6FQ6 - chains A and I of the 10 polymer chains in the assembly; structure by electron microscopy, 4.00 A resolution.

Chain A:
Molecule: histone H3
Source organism: Xenopus laevis
Chain sequence (98 residues; numbered 37 to 134; the number before each row is that of its first residue):
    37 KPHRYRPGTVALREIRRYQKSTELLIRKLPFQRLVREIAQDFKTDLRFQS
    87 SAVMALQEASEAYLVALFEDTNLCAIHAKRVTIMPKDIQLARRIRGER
Disordered / not traced: 133-134

Chain I:
Molecule: 147-nt DNA strand
Source organism: synthetic construct
Sequence (147 nucleotides; each row starts with the number of its first residue; numbers below 1 keep their minus sign (DA-73 is residue -73)):
   -73 ACAGGATGTATATATCTGACACGTGCCTGGAGACTAGGGAGTAATCCCCT
   -23 TGGCGGTTAAAACGCGGGGGACAGCGCGTACGTGCGTTTAAGCGGTGCTA
    27 GAGCTGTCTACGACCAATTGAGCGGCCTCGGCACCGGGATTCTCCAG

Interface between chain A and chain I:
Contacting residue pairs (24; chain A residue first):
  Lys37(A) - DA72(I)  salt bridge to the phosphate
  Arg40(A) - DG-8(I)  base contact
  Tyr41(A) - DC70(I)  phosphate contact
  Arg42(A) - DG-5(I)  salt bridge to the phosphate
  Arg42(A) - DC70(I)  hydrogen bond to the phosphate
  Pro43(A) - DG-6(I)  phosphate contact
  Pro43(A) - DG-5(I)  sugar contact
  Thr45(A) - DT69(I)  hydrogen bond to the phosphate
  Thr45(A) - DC70(I)  hydrogen bond to the phosphate
  Arg63(A) - DA-14(I)  salt bridge to the phosphate
  Arg63(A) - DA-13(I)  phosphate contact
  Arg72(A) - DT-23(I)  salt bridge to the phosphate
  Leu82(A) - DT-23(I)  phosphate contact
  Arg83(A) - DT-24(I)  phosphate contact
  Arg83(A) - DT-23(I)  phosphate contact
  Phe84(A) - DT-23(I)  phosphate contact
  Ser86(A) - DT-24(I)  phosphate contact
  Arg116(A) - DA-3(I)  phosphate contact
  Arg116(A) - DC-2(I)  salt bridge to the phosphate
  Val117(A) - DG-4(I)  phosphate contact
  Val117(A) - DA-3(I)  hydrogen bond to the phosphate
  Thr118(A) - DG-4(I)  hydrogen bond to the phosphate
  Thr118(A) - DA-3(I)  hydrogen bond to the phosphate
  Met120(A) - DC-2(I)  phosphate contact
Interface residues without a listed pair, chain A (17 interface residues in all): Gln85
Interface residues without a listed pair, chain I (14 interface residues in all): DA-15

Overview:
Chain A and chain I form an interface of 17 and 14 residues respectively; the contacts include 6 hydrogen
bonds and 5 salt bridges. Polar pairs include Arg42(A)-DC70(I), Thr45(A)-DT69(I) and Thr45(A)-DC70(I).
Here chain A is histone H3 (Xenopus laevis) and chain I is a 147-nt DNA strand (synthetic construct). Entry
6FQ6 (Class 2 : distorted nucleosome) was determined by electron microscopy, deposited together with 6FQ5 and
6FQ8.
